PDB entry 4GQ2 | X-ray diffraction, 2.40 A resolution | chains M and P

== Chain M ==
Protein: Nucleoporin nup120
Source organism: Schizosaccharomyces pombe
Reference sequence: O43044 (NU120_SCHPO); numbering as in UniProt (aligned over 1-949)
Sequence (950 residues; each row starts with the number of its first residue; numbering starts at 0):
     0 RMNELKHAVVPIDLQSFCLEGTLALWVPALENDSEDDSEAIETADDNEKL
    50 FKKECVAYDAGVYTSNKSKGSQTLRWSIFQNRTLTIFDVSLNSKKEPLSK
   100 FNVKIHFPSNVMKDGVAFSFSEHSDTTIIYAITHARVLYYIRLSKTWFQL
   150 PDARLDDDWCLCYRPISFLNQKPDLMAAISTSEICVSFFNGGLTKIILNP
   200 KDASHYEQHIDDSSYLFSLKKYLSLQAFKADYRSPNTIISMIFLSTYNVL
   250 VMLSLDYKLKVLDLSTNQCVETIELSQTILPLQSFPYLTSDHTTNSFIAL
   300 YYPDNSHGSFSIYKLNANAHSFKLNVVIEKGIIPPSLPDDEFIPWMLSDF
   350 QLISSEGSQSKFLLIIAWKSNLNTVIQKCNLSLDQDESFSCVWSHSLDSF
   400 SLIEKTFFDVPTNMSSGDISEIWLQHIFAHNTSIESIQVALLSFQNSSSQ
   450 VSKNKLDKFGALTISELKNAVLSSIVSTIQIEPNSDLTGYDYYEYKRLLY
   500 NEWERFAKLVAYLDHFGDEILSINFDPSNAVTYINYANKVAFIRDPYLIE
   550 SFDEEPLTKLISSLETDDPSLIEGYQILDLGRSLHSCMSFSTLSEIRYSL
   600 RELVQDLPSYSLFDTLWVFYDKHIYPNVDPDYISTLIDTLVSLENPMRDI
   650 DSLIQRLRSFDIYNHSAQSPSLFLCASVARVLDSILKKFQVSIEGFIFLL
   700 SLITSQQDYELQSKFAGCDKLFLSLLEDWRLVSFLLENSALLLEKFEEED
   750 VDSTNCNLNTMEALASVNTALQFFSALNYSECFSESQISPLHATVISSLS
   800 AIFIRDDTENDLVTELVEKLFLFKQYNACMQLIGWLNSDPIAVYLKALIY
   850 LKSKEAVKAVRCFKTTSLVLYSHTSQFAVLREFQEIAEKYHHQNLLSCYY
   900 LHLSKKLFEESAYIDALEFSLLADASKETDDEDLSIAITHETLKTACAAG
Not modelled in the structure: 35-43, 220-226, 318-320, 385-387, 399-404, 446-450, 746-758
Sequence notes: expression tag (0)

== Chain P ==
Protein: Nup37
Source organism: Schizosaccharomyces pombe
Reference sequence: O36030 (YEKI_SCHPO); residues 1-391 here = UniProt positions 1-391
Sequence (393 residues; row label = number of the first residue in the row; numbers below 1 keep their minus sign (Gly-1 is residue -1)):
    -1 GSMTLSSNQYQLPLNVRPYTTTWCSQSPSCSNLLAIGHDTGITIYCASEE
    49 QTPGSTGLTLQELFTIQTGLPTLHLSFSSSCSYSENLHDGDGNVNSSPVY
    99 SLFLACVCQDNTVRLIITKNETIITQHVLGGKSGHHNFVNDIDIADVYSA
   149 DNRLAEQVIASVGDDCTLIIWRLTDEGPILAGYPLSSPGISVQFRPSNPN
   199 QLIVGERNGNIRIFDWTLNLSAEENSQTELVKNPWLLTLNTLPLVNTCHS
   249 SGIASSLANVRWIGSDGSGILAMCKSGAWLRWNLFANNDYNEISDSTMKL
   299 GPKNLLPNVQGISLFPSLLGACPHPRYMDYFATAHSQHGLIQLINTYEKD
   349 SNSIPIQLGMPIVDFCWHQDGSHLAIATEGSVLLTRLMGFTRL
Not modelled in the structure: -1 to 5, 84-94, 388-391
Sequence notes: expression tag (-1 to 0)

== Chain M / chain P interface ==
Contacting residue pairs (75):
  Pro410(M) with Asn231(P), hydrogen bond (backbone-side chain)
  Thr411(M) with Asn231(P); Trp233(P)
  Asn412(M) with Trp233(P)
  Met413(M) with Pro182(P); Leu183(P); Ser184(P), hydrogen bond (backbone-backbone); Arg210(P); Trp233(P), hydrophobic
  Ser414(M) with Pro182(P); Ser184(P)
  Gly416(M) with Ser184(P); Arg210(P)
  Asp417(M) with Arg210(P); Thr236(P), hydrogen bond
  Glu420(M) with Ser184(P); Asn208(P), hydrogen bond; Arg210(P), salt bridge; Thr236(P)
  Asn468(M) with Pro241(P)
  Leu471(M) with Asn238(P); Pro241(P), hydrophobic; Leu242(P), hydrophobic
  Ser472(M) with Leu242(P)
  Val475(M) with Asn302(P)
  Ser476(M) with Asn302(P); Leu304(P)
  Ile478(M) with Asn302(P)
  Gln479(M) with Pro300(P); Lys301(P)
  Ile480(M) with Leu235(P), hydrophobic; Pro300(P); Lys301(P), hydrogen bond (backbone-backbone); Leu303(P), hydrophobic
  Glu481(M) with Pro300(P)
  Pro482(M) with Ile291(P), hydrophobic
  Leu486(M) with Ile291(P); Met296(P), hydrophobic
  Gly488(M) with Ile291(P)
  Tyr489(M) with Leu282(P), hydrogen bond (side chain-backbone); Phe283(P), hydrophobic; Thr295(P)
  Tyr491(M) with Leu234(P); Leu235(P), hydrophobic; Phe283(P)
  Tyr494(M) with Leu235(P), hydrophobic; Leu303(P)
  Lys495(M) with Trp233(P), hydrogen bond (side chain-backbone); Leu234(P), hydrogen bond (side chain-backbone)
  Tyr597(M) with Asp163(P), hydrogen bond (side chain-backbone); Cys164(P), hydrogen bond (side chain-backbone); Thr165(P), hydrogen bond; Pro182(P), hydrophobic
  Asp605(M) with His134(P)
  Ser608(M) with Lys130(P)
  Tyr609(M) with Lys130(P)
  Glu743(M) with Ile251(P); Ala252(P)
  Asn826(M) with Arg205(P); Ala252(P)
  Met829(M) with Arg205(P)
  Gln830(M) with Arg205(P)
  Tyr849(M) with Phe136(P); Asp162(P)
  Lys853(M) with Leu316(P)
  Glu854(M) with Lys273(P), salt bridge
  Lys857(M) with Phe136(P); Asn138(P), hydrogen bond; Asp162(P), salt bridge
  Arg860(M) with Gln107(P), hydrogen bond; Phe136(P)
  Ser910(M) with Gln335(P)
  Ile913(M) with Glu377(P)
  Asp914(M) with Arg15(P), salt bridge
  Glu917(M) with Arg15(P), salt bridge
Also at the interface, not in a pair above, chain M (49 interface residues in all): Val409, Ser415, Ser419, Thr487, Glu601, Lys744, Val856, Cys861
Also at the interface, not in a pair above, chain P (47 interface residues in all): Tyr17, Leu71, Gln199, Asn206, Pro232, Leu240, Glu290

== Summary ==
49 residues of chain M and 47 residues of chain P are in contact, with 13 hydrogen bonds and 5 salt bridges.
Polar pairs include Glu420(M)-Arg210(P), Glu854(M)-Lys273(P) and Lys857(M)-Asp162(P).
Chain M is Nucleoporin nup120 and chain P is Nup37, both from Schizosaccharomyces pombe; the structure, S.
pombe Nup120-Nup37 complex, was determined by X-ray diffraction, deposited together with 4GQ1.
